Entry 8BWM (X-ray diffraction, 2.50 A resolution); this record covers chains B and D of the 4 polymer chains in the assembly.

Chain B:
Name: Growth/differentiation factor 5
Organism: Homo sapiens
Reference sequence: P43026 (GDF5_HUMAN); residue numbers follow UniProt; this construct covers 382-501
Amino-acid sequence (121 residues; each row starts with the number of its first residue):
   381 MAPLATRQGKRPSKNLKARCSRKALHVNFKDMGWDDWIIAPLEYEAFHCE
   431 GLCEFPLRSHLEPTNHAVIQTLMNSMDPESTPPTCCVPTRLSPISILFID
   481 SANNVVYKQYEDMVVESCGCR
Disordered / not traced: 381-397
Disulfide bonds: Cys-400/Cys-466, Cys-429/Cys-498, Cys-433/Cys-500
Construct notes: initiating methionine (381)
Bound ions: Ca2+: Gly-413, Asp-416
Curated features (UniProtKB/Swiss-Prot):
  - natural variant: Arg-399 (R399C: In BDA1C), Cys-400 (C400Y: In AMD2A), Trp-414 (W414R: In SYNS2 and BDA1C), Pro-436 (P436T: In AMD2B), Leu-437 (deletion: In AMD2B), Arg-438 (R438L: In SYNS2 and SYM1B), Ser-439 (S439T: In AMD2B), His-440 (H440L: In AMD2B), Leu-441 (L441P: In AMD2B, SYNS2 and BDA2), Asn-445 (N445K: In SYNS2; N445T: In SYNS2), Ser-475 (S475N: In SYNS2), Val-486 (V486M: In BDC), 1 further natural variant entry in UniProt
  - mutagenesis: Tyr-490 (Y490N: Resitant to NOG inhibition)

Chain D:
Name: Twisted gastrulation protein homolog 1
Organism: Homo sapiens
Reference sequence: Q9GZX9 (TWSG1_HUMAN); residues 26-83 here = UniProt positions 26-83
Amino-acid sequence (69 residues; each row starts with the number of its first residue):
    23 ETGCNKALCASDVSKCLIQELCQCRPGEGNCSCCKECMLCLGALWDECCD
    73 CVGMCNPRNYSGTLEVLFQ
Disordered / not traced: 23-24, 49-52, 79-91
Disulfide bonds: Cys-26/Cys-73, Cys-31/Cys-70, Cys-38/Cys-62, Cys-44/Cys-59, Cys-46/Cys-55, Cys-53/Cys-56, Cys-71/Cys-77
Construct notes: expression tag (23-25, 84-91)
Bound ions: Ca2+: Ala-65, Glu-69
Curated features (UniProtKB/Swiss-Prot):
  - glycosylation (N-linked (GlcNAc...) asparagine): Asn-52, Asn-81
Reported in the primary citation:
  - mutagenesis - I40A (Kd 454.4 uM): decreased binding to BMP7
  - mutagenesis - I40A: abolished binding to BMP2
  - mutagenesis - D34A: unchanged binding to Growth/differentiation factor 5 (chain B)
  - mutagenesis - I40A, I40E: abolished signaling with Growth/differentiation factor 5 (chain B)
  - mutagenesis - I40A, I40E: decreased growth in response to organoid survival

Interface between chain B and chain D:
Contacting residue pairs - 14 pairs, chain B then chain D:
  Met-412(B) with Ser-33(D), hydrogen bond (backbone-side chain)
  Gly-413(B) with Ser-33(D)
  Trp-414(B) with Ser-33(D), hydrogen bond (side chain-backbone); Ser-36(D); Lys-37(D); Ile-40(D), hydrophobic
  Trp-417(B) with Lys-37(D); Ile-40(D), hydrophobic; Gln-41(D)
  Ser-481(B) with Leu-61(D); Cys-62(D)
  Lys-488(B) with Glu-42(D), salt bridge
  Tyr-490(B) with Ile-40(D); Gln-41(D)
Interface residues without a listed pair, chain B (9 interface residues in all): Phe-478, Asp-480

Overview:
The interface between chain B and chain D involves 9 residues on one side and 8 on the other; the contacts
include 2 hydrogen bonds and 1 salt bridge. Among the polar pairs are Lys-488(B)/Glu-42(D),
Met-412(B)/Ser-33(D) and Trp-414(B)/Ser-33(D). The paper reports that I40A and I40E of chain D abolish
signaling with Growth/differentiation factor 5 (chain B); I40A and I40E of chain D reduce growth in response
to organoid survival.
Here chain B is Growth/differentiation factor 5 and chain D is Twisted gastrulation protein homolog 1, both
from Homo sapiens. Entry 8BWM (Crystal structure of human Twisted gastrulation protein homolog 1 (TWSG1) in
complex with human Growth Differentiation ...) was determined by X-ray diffraction together with 8BWA, 8BWD,
8BWI, 8BWL and 8BWN from the same study.
